PDB entry 6ERA | X-ray diffraction, 2.49 A resolution | chain A

Chain A:
Molecule: Cyclohexanone monooxygenase
From: Rhodococcus sp. Phi1
UniProtKB: Q84H73 (Q84H73_9NOCA); residues 1-541 here = UniProt positions 1-541
Chain sequence (549 residues; each row starts with the number of its first residue):
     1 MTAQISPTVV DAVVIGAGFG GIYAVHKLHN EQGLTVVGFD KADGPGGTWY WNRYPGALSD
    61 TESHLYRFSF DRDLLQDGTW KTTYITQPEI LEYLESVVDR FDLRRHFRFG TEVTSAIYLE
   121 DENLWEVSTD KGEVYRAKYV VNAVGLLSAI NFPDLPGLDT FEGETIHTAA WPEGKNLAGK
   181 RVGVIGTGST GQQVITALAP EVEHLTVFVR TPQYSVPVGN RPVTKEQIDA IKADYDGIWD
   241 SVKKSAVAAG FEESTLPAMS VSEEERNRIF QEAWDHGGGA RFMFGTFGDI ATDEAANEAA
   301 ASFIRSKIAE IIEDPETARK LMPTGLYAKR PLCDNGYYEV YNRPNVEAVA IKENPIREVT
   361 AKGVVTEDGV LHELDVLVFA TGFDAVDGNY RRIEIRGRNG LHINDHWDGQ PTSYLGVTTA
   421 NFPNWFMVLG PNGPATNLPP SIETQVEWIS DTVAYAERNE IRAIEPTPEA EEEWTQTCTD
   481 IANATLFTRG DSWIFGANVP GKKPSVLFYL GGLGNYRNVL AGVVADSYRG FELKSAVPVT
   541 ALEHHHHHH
Disordered / not traced: 1-4, 496-503, 537-549
Construct notes: engineered mutation A249 (Phe in Q84H73), A280 (Phe in Q84H73), A435 (Phe in Q84H73); expression tag (542-549)
Residues lining bound ligands:
  - FAD (flavin-adenine dinucleotide): I15, G16, A17, G18, F19, G20, G21, F39, D40, K41, A42, G46, G47, T48, W49, W51, N52, Y54, L58, S59, D60, T61, Y66, T111, E112, V113, A143, V144, G145, L146, N389, I393, V428, L429, N437, L438, I442
  - NADP (NAP; NADP nicotinamide-adenine-dinucleotide phosphate): D60, N151, P153, I185, G186, T187, G188, S189, T190, G191, R210, T211, Q213, R330, A380, T381, G382, F383, N437
Reported in the primary citation:
  - conformationally variable residues (order/disorder transition): G496 to P504
  - conformationally variable residues (order/disorder transition): L486 to V506 (from molecular simulation)
  - catalytic residues: R330 (from molecular simulation)

Summary:
Bound to chain A: flavin-adenine dinucleotide and NADP. The paper reports the catalytic residue R330;
conformational variability at G496 and L486.
Chain A is Cyclohexanone monooxygenase (Rhodococcus sp. Phi1); the structure, Crystal structure of
cyclohexanone monooxygenase mutant (F249A, F280A and F435A) from Rhodococcus sp. Phi1 bound to ..., was
determined by X-ray diffraction together with 6ER9 from the same study.
